Entry 7BEG (electron microscopy, 4.20 A resolution (low resolution: residue-level contacts below are approximate; hydrogen-bond / salt-bridge calls are withheld)); this record covers chains A and B of the 9 polymer chains in the assembly.

[Chain A (and B)]
Name: DNA-directed RNA polymerase subunit alpha
Organism: Escherichia coli
Notes: EC 2.7.7.6; chain B of this document is another copy of the same molecule, construct and numbering; everything in this record applies to it too
UniProtKB: P0A7Z4 (RPOA_ECOLI); residue numbers follow UniProt; this construct covers 1-329
Amino-acid sequence (329 residues; row label = number of the first residue in the row):
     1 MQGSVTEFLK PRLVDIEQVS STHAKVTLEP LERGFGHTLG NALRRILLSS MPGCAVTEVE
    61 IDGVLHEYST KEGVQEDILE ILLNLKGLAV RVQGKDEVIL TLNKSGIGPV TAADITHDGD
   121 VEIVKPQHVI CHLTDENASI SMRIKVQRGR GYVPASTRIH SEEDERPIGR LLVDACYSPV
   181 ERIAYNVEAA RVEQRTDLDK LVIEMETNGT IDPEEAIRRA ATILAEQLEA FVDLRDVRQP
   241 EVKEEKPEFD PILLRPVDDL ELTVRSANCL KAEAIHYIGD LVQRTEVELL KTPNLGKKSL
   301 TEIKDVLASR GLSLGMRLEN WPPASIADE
Not modelled in the structure: 1-5, 236-248, 324-329 (chain B: 1-5, 234-248, 323-329)
UniProt features mapped onto this chain:
  - region: Glu162 to Glu165 (Required for interaction with Crp at class II promoters)
  - modified residue: Arg265 (ADP-ribosylarginine), Lys297 (N6-acetyllysine), Lys298 (N6-acetyllysine)
  - mutagenesis: Arg45 (R45C: In rpoA112; temperature-sensitive, blocks RNA polymerase assembly), Glu162 to Glu165 (5-fold decrease in CRP-class II promoter-dependent transcription), Glu165 (E165K: 5-fold decrease in CRP-class II promoter-dependent transcription), Arg191 (R191C: In rpoA101; temperature-sensitive)

[How chain A and chain B interact]
Contacting residue pairs (44):
  Thr6(A) - Arg150(B)
  Phe8(A) - Arg150(B)
  Leu9(A) - Gln227(B)
  Lys10(A) - Ala230(B)
  Pro11(A) - Gln227(B)
  Pro11(A) - Ala230(B)
  Leu13(A) - Phe231(B)
  Leu28(A) - Phe231(B)
  Glu32(A) - Ser50(B)
  Gly34(A) - Arg45(B)
  Phe35(A) - Ile46(B)
  His37(A) - Arg45(B)
  Thr38(A) - Ala42(B)
  Thr38(A) - Arg45(B)
  Asn41(A) - Asn41(B)
  Arg45(A) - Gly34(B)
  Arg45(A) - His37(B)
  Arg45(A) - Thr38(B)
  Arg150(A) - Phe8(B)
  Arg218(A) - Phe231(B)
  Ala221(A) - Phe231(B)
  Thr222(A) - Val232(B)
  Ile223(A) - Phe8(B)
  Ile223(A) - Phe35(B)
  Leu224(A) - Leu228(B)
  Glu226(A) - Phe8(B)
  Gln227(A) - Phe8(B)
  Gln227(A) - Pro11(B)
  Gln227(A) - Phe35(B)
  Leu228(A) - Leu224(B)
  Ala230(A) - Pro11(B)
  Ala230(A) - Arg12(B)
  Phe231(A) - Leu28(B)
  Phe231(A) - Leu39(B)
  Phe231(A) - Leu43(B)
  Phe231(A) - Arg218(B)
  Phe231(A) - Ala221(B)
  Val232(A) - Ala221(B)
  Val232(A) - Thr222(B)
  Leu234(A) - Arg12(B)
  Arg235(A) - Leu13(B)
  Arg235(A) - Val14(B)
  Arg235(A) - Ile16(B)
  Arg235(A) - Arg218(B)
Other interface residues (no listed pair), chain A (36 interface residues in all): Arg12, Arg33, Leu39, Ala42, Ser49, Ser50, Ile217, Ala225
Other interface residues (no listed pair), chain B (35 interface residues in all): Thr6, Leu31, Arg33, Ser49, Ile223, Ala225, Glu226

[Overview]
The interface between chain A and chain B involves 36 residues on one side and 35 on the other. Curated
annotation (UniProt) lists 6 mutagenesis sites on chain A.
Both chains are DNA-directed RNA polymerase subunit alpha (Escherichia coli). Entry 7BEG (Structures of class
I bacterial transcription complexes) was determined by electron microscopy, deposited together with 7BEF.
